PDB entry 5G11 | X-ray diffraction, 2.48 A resolution | chains A and B

[Chain A (and B)]
Molecule: HDAH
From: Pseudomonas aeruginosa
Notes: chain B of this document is another copy of the same molecule, construct and numbering; everything in this record applies to it too
UniProt: Q9HXM1 (Q9HXM1_PSEAE); residues 2-380 here = UniProt positions 2-380
Amino-acid sequence (379 residues; numbered 2 to 380; the number before each row is that of its first residue):
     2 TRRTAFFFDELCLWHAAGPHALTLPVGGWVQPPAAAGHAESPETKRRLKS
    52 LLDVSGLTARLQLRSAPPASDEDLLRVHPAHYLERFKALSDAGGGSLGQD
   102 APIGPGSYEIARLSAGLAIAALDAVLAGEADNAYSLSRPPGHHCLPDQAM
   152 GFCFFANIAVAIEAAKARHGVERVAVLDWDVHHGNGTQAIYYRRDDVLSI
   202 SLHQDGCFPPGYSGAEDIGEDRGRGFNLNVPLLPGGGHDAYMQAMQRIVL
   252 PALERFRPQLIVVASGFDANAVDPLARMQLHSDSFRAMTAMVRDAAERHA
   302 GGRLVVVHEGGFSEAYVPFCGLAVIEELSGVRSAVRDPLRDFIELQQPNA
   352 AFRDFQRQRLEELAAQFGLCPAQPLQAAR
Disordered / not traced: 2, 372-380 (chain B: 2, 378-380)
Differences from the reference sequence: conflict Phe313 (Tyr in Q9HXM1)
Ion coordination: K+ site 1: Asp179, Asp181, His183, Ser202, Leu203; Zn2+: Asp181, His183, Asp269 (together with 7H1); K+ site 2: Tyr192, Arg195, Val198, Phe227
Ligand contacts:
  - 7H1 (2,2,3,3,4,4,5,5,6,6,7,7-dodecakis(fluoranyl)-N-oxidanyl-N'-phenyl-octanediamide), molecule 1: Thr24, Leu25, Pro26, Asp101, His143, His144, Gly152, Phe153, Asp181, His183, Phe209, Asp269, Leu276, Gly311
  - 7H1, molecule 2: Pro339, Leu340, Phe343

[How chain A and chain B interact]
Pairs across the interface (86; chain A residue first):
  Ala22(A) - Arg48(B)
  Ala22(A) - Ala316(B)
  Leu23(A) - Val273(B)  hydrophobic
  Leu23(A) - Ala316(B)  hydrophobic
  Leu25(A) - Pro339(B)  hydrophobic
  Leu25(A) - Leu340(B)  hydrophobic
  Trp30(A) - Leu52(B)  hydrophobic
  Trp30(A) - Phe320(B)
  Trp30(A) - Ala335(B)
  Trp30(A) - Val336(B)
  Trp30(A) - Arg337(B)
  Gln32(A) - Arg48(B)  hydrogen bond (backbone-side chain)
  Gln32(A) - Ser51(B)
  Pro33(A) - Arg48(B)  hydrogen bond (backbone-side chain)
  Pro34(A) - Arg48(B)
  Pro34(A) - Glu315(B)
  Ala35(A) - Glu44(B)
  Ala36(A) - Ala36(B)  hydrophobic
  Glu44(A) - Ala35(B)
  Arg48(A) - Ala22(B)
  Arg48(A) - Gln32(B)  hydrogen bond (side chain-backbone)
  Arg48(A) - Pro33(B)  hydrogen bond (side chain-backbone)
  Arg48(A) - Pro34(B)
  Ser51(A) - Gln32(B)
  Leu52(A) - Trp30(B)
  Val55(A) - Trp30(B)  hydrophobic
  Asp206(A) - Asn350(B)  hydrogen bond
  Gly207(A) - Leu346(B)
  Gly207(A) - Gln347(B)
  Cys208(A) - Gln347(B)  hydrogen bond (backbone-side chain)
  Pro211(A) - Phe343(B)  hydrophobic
  Pro211(A) - Leu346(B)  hydrophobic
  Gly212(A) - Leu346(B)  hydrogen bond (backbone-backbone)
  Leu234(A) - Asn350(B)
  Pro235(A) - Pro235(B)
  Pro235(A) - Gly236(B)
  Pro235(A) - Gln280(B)
  Pro235(A) - Phe353(B)
  Gly236(A) - Pro235(B)
  Gly236(A) - Gly236(B)
  Asn271(A) - Arg278(B)  hydrogen bond (backbone-side chain)
  Ala272(A) - Arg278(B)  hydrogen bond (backbone-side chain)
  Val273(A) - Leu23(B)  hydrophobic
  Val273(A) - Pro275(B)
  Val273(A) - Arg278(B)
  Asp274(A) - Arg278(B)  hydrogen bond (backbone-side chain)
  Pro275(A) - Ala272(B)
  Pro275(A) - Val273(B)
  Ala277(A) - Arg278(B)  hydrogen bond (backbone-side chain)
  Arg278(A) - Asn271(B)  hydrogen bond (side chain-backbone)
  Arg278(A) - Ala272(B)  hydrogen bond (side chain-backbone)
  Arg278(A) - Val273(B)
  Arg278(A) - Asp274(B)  hydrogen bond (side chain-backbone)
  Arg278(A) - Ala277(B)  hydrogen bond (side chain-backbone)
  Arg278(A) - Arg278(B)
  Arg278(A) - Met279(B)  hydrogen bond (side chain-backbone)
  Arg278(A) - Gln280(B)
  Met279(A) - Arg278(B)  hydrogen bond (backbone-side chain)
  Gln280(A) - Pro235(B)
  Gln280(A) - Arg278(B)
  Glu315(A) - Pro34(B)
  Ala316(A) - Ala22(B)
  Ala316(A) - Leu23(B)  hydrophobic
  Phe320(A) - Trp30(B)
  Ala335(A) - Trp30(B)
  Val336(A) - Trp30(B)  hydrophobic
  Arg337(A) - Trp30(B)
  Pro339(A) - Leu25(B)  hydrophobic
  Leu340(A) - Leu25(B)  hydrophobic
  Phe343(A) - Pro211(B)  hydrophobic
  Leu346(A) - Gly207(B)
  Leu346(A) - Pro211(B)  hydrophobic
  Leu346(A) - Gly212(B)  hydrogen bond (backbone-backbone)
  Gln347(A) - Gly207(B)
  Gln347(A) - Cys208(B)  hydrogen bond (side chain-backbone)
  Asn350(A) - Asp206(B)  hydrogen bond
  Asn350(A) - Leu234(B)
  Asn350(A) - Arg360(B)
  Ala352(A) - Phe356(B)
  Ala352(A) - Arg360(B)
  Phe353(A) - Pro235(B)
  Phe353(A) - Phe353(B)  hydrophobic
  Phe356(A) - Ala352(B)
  Phe356(A) - Phe356(B)  hydrophobic
  Arg360(A) - Asn350(B)
  Arg360(A) - Ala352(B)
Other interface residues (no listed pair), chain A (51 interface residues in all): Val31, Ser56, Gln205, Phe209
Other interface residues (no listed pair), chain B (51 interface residues in all): Val31, Val55, Ser56, Gln205, Phe209

[In short]
The chain A/chain B interface involves 51 residues from each chain; the contacts include 20 hydrogen bonds.
Polar contacts include Gln32(A)-Arg48(B), Pro33(A)-Arg48(B) and Asp206(A)-Asn350(B). Bound to chain A:
compound 7H1. Asp179(A), Asp181(A), His183(A), Ser202(A) and Leu203(A) form the K+ site 1.
Chain A and chain B are both HDAH (Pseudomonas aeruginosa); the structure, Pseudomonas aeruginosa HDAH bound
to PFSAHA, was determined by X-ray diffraction (same publication as 5G0Y, 5G12, 5G13, 5G0X and 5G10).
